Entry 5MRB (X-ray diffraction, 2.20 A resolution); this record covers chain A.

# Chain A
Name: Dual specificity protein kinase TTK
From: Homo sapiens
Notes: EC 2.7.12.1
UniProtKB: P33981 (TTK_HUMAN); residues 519-808 here = UniProt positions 519-808
Chain sequence (313 residues; each row starts with the number of its first residue):
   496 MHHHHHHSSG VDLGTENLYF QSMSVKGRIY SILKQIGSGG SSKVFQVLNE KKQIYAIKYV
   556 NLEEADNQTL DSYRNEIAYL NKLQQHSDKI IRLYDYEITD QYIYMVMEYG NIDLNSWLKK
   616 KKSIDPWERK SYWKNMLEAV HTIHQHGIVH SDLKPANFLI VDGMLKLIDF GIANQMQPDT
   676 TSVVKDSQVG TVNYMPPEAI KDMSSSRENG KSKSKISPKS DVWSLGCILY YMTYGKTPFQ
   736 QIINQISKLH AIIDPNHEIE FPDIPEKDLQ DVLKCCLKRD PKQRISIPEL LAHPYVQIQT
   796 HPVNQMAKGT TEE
Not modelled in the structure: 496-513, 678-682, 698-710, 796-808
Sequence notes: initiating methionine (496); expression tag (497-518); engineered mutation Tyr604 (Cys in P33981)
Residues lining bound ligands: Cpd-5 (C5N; N-(2,6-diethylphenyl)-8-[[2-methoxy-4-(4-methylpiperazin-1-yl)phenyl]amino]-1-methyl-4,5-dihydropyrazolo[4,3-h]quinazoline-3-carboxamide): Lys529, Ile531, Ser533, Gly534, Ser537, Val539, Gln541, Ala551, Lys553, Ile586, Met602, Glu603, Tyr604, Gly605, Asn606, Ile607, Asp608, Ser611, Ala651, Asn652, Leu654, Ile663, Asp664, Gln670
What the authors report for this chain:
  - binding site for Cpd-5: Lys553, Tyr604, Gly605
  - contacts within the chain: Gln541-Tyr604 (hydrogen bond)
  - catalytic residues: Lys553 (citing earlier work)
  - post-translational modification sites: Thr686 (citing earlier work)
  - mutagenesis - C604Y (300 fold): decreased binding to Cpd-5
  - mutagenesis - C604Y (375 fold): decreased binding to NMS-P715
  - mutagenesis - C604Y: unchanged binding to reversine
  - conformationally variable residues (side-chain flip): Gln541

# In short
Ligands of chain A: Cpd-5. The paper reports the catalytic residue Lys553; C604Y reduces binding to Cpd-5.
Chain A is Dual specificity protein kinase TTK (Homo sapiens); the structure, Crystal structure of human Mps1
(TTK) in complex with Cpd-5, was determined by X-ray diffraction together with 5NTT and 5O91 from the same
study.
